PDB entry 6BGL | electron microscopy, 3.40 A resolution | chains U and X of the 42 polymer chains in the assembly

== Chain U (and X) ==
Protein: Proteasome subunit beta
From: Mycobacterium tuberculosis
Notes: EC 3.4.25.1; chain X of this document is another copy of the same molecule, construct and numbering; everything in this record applies to it too
UniProt: A5U4D6 (PSB_MYCTA); residues 301-534 here correspond to UniProt positions 58-291 (UniProt number = residue number - 243)
Amino-acid sequence (240 residues; row label = number of the first residue in the row):
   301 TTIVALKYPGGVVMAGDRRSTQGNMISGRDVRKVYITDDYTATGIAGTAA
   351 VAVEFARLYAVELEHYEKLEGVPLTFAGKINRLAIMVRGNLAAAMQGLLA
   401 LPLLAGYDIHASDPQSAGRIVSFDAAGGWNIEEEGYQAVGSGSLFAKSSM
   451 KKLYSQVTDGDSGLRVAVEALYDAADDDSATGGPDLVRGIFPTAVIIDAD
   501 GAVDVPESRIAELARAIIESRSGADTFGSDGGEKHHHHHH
Disordered / not traced: 523-540
Construct notes: expression tag (535-540)
UniProt features mapped onto this chain:
  - active site: T301 (Nucleophile)

== Interface between chain U and chain X ==
Pairs across the interface (7; chain U residue first):
  N324(U) with D478(X); S479(X), hydrogen bond (backbone-side chain)
  R329(U) with D476(X), salt bridge
  D476(U) with R329(X), salt bridge
  D478(U) with N324(X)
  S479(U) with N324(X), hydrogen bond (side chain-backbone)
  R488(U) with D476(X), salt bridge
Also at the interface, not in a pair above, chain U (9 interface residues in all): M325, I326, S522
Also at the interface, not in a pair above, chain X (10 interface residues in all): M325, I326, D477, V487, R488

== In short ==
The interface between chain U and chain X involves 9 residues on one side and 10 on the other; the contacts
include 2 hydrogen bonds and 3 salt bridges. Polar contacts include R329(U)-D476(X), R488(U)-D476(X) and
N324(U)-S479(X). From UniProt: active-site residue T301(U) on chain U.
Both chains are Proteasome subunit beta (Mycobacterium tuberculosis). Entry 6BGL (Doubly PafE-capped 20S core
particle in Mycobacterium tuberculosis) was determined by electron microscopy (same publication as 6BGO).
